6HVA - chains B and C of the 28 polymer chains in the assembly; structure by X-ray diffraction, 2.90 A resolution.

== Chain B ==
Molecule: Proteasome subunit alpha type-3
Organism: Saccharomyces cerevisiae S288C
Notes: EC 3.4.25.1
UniProtKB: P23638 (PSA3_YEAST); residues 0-257 here correspond to UniProt positions 1-258 (UniProt number = residue number + 1)
Amino-acid sequence (258 residues; numbered 0 to 257; the number before each row is that of its first residue; numbering starts at 0):
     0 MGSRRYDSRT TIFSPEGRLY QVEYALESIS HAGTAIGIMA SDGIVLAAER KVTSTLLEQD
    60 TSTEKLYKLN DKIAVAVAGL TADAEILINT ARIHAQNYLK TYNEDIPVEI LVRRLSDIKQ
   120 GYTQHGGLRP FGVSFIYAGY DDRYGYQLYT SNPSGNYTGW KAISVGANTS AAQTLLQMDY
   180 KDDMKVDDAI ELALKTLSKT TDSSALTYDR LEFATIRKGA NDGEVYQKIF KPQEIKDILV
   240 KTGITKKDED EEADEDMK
Not modelled in the structure: 0, 245-257
Curated features (UniProtKB/Swiss-Prot):
  - cross-link (Glycyl lysine isopeptide (Lys-Gly)): Lys99 (interchain with G-Cter in ubiquitin), Lys198 (interchain with G-Cter in ubiquitin), Lys230 (interchain with G-Cter in ubiquitin)

== Chain C ==
Molecule: Proteasome subunit alpha type-4
Organism: Saccharomyces cerevisiae S288C
Notes: EC 3.4.25.1
UniProtKB: P40303 (PSA4_YEAST); residues -1 to 252 here correspond to UniProt positions 1-254 (UniProt number = residue number + 2)
Amino-acid sequence (254 residues; row label = number of the first residue in the row; numbers below 1 keep their minus sign (Met-1 is residue -1)):
    -1 MSGYDRALSI FSPDGHIFQV EYALEAVKRG TCAVGVKGKN CVVLGCERRS TLKLQDTRIT
    59 PSKVSKIDSH VVLSFSGLNA DSRILIEKAR VEAQSHRLTL EDPVTVEYLT RYVAGVQQRY
   119 TQSGGVRPFG VSTLIAGFDP RDDEPKLYQT EPSGIYSSWS AQTIGRNSKT VREFLEKNYD
   179 RKEPPATVEE CVKLTVRSLL EVVQTGAKNI EITVVKPDSD IVALSSEEIN QYVTQIEQEK
   239 QEQQEQDKKK KSNH
Not modelled in the structure: -1 to 0, 241-252
Curated features (UniProtKB/Swiss-Prot):
  - modified residue: Thr58 (Phosphothreonine)

== How chain B and chain C interact ==
Pairs across the interface - 70 pairs, chain B then chain C:
  Arg3(B) with Arg4(C), hydrogen bond (backbone-side chain)
  Asp6(B) with Tyr2(C), hydrogen bond; Arg4(C), salt bridge
  Arg8(B) with Arg4(C)
  Thr10(B) with Leu6(C); Arg125(C)
  Ile11(B) with Gln17(C)
  Phe12(B) with Gln17(C); Tyr20(C), hydrophobic; Ala21(C), hydrophobic; Ala24(C), hydrophobic; Leu76(C), hydrophobic; Arg125(C); Pro126(C); Gly128(C)
  Ser13(B) with Tyr20(C)
  Pro14(B) with Tyr20(C), hydrophobic; Glu23(C)
  Glu15(B) with Glu23(C); Arg27(C), hydrogen bond (backbone-side chain)
  Gly16(B) with Tyr20(C); Glu23(C); Ala24(C); Arg27(C), hydrogen bond (backbone-side chain)
  Arg17(B) with Arg27(C)
  Leu18(B) with Arg125(C)
  Met38(B) with Asp54(C)
  Arg112(B) with Arg81(C)
  Ser115(B) with Arg81(C), hydrogen bond (backbone-side chain)
  Asp116(B) with Arg81(C), salt bridge; Ile82(C)
  Gln119(B) with Ala78(C); Asp79(C); Ile82(C)
  Thr122(B) with Arg125(C), hydrogen bond (backbone-side chain)
  Gln123(B) with Tyr118(C); Val124(C); Arg125(C), hydrogen bond (backbone-backbone); Phe127(C)
  His124(B) with Gly123(C); Val124(C)
  Gly125(B) with Tyr2(C); Gly123(C)
  Gly126(B) with Tyr2(C)
  Tyr143(B) with Arg56(C), hydrogen bond (backbone-side chain); Ile57(C), hydrophobic
  Tyr145(B) with Arg56(C), hydrogen bond (backbone-side chain)
  Gln146(B) with Ile57(C)
  Leu147(B) with Ile57(C)
  Tyr148(B) with Ile57(C)
  Ser153(B) with Ala78(C)
  Gly154(B) with Ala78(C); Arg81(C), hydrogen bond (backbone-side chain)
  Asn155(B) with Asn77(C); Ala78(C)
  Tyr156(B) with Pro59(C), hydrophobic; Arg81(C)
  Gly158(B) with Gln53(C); Asp54(C), hydrogen bond (backbone-backbone); Ile57(C); Thr58(C), hydrogen bond (backbone-side chain)
  Trp159(B) with Lys51(C); Leu52(C); Gln53(C); Asp54(C)
  Lys160(B) with Leu52(C), hydrogen bond (backbone-backbone); Gln53(C)
  Ala161(B) with Leu52(C)
  Leu175(B) with Leu52(C)
  Gln176(B) with Leu52(C)
Interface residues without a listed pair, chain B (41 interface residues in all): Glu108, Thr157, Gln172, Tyr179
Interface residues without a listed pair, chain C (31 interface residues in all): Leu50

== In short ==
Chain B and chain C form an interface of 41 and 31 residues respectively; the contacts include 13 hydrogen
bonds and 2 salt bridges. Polar pairs include Asp6(B)-Arg4(C), Asp116(B)-Arg81(C) and Arg3(B)-Arg4(C).
Chain B is Proteasome subunit alpha type-3 and chain C is Proteasome subunit alpha type-4, both from
Saccharomyces cerevisiae S288C; the structure, Yeast 20S proteasome with human beta2i (1-53) in complex with
13, was determined by X-ray diffraction together with 6HTB, 6HTC, 6HTD, 6HTP, 6HTR, 6HUB and 30 further
entries from the same study.
